PDB entry 8SFQ | electron microscopy, 3.50 A resolution | chains A and C of the 4 polymer chains in the assembly

[Chain A]
Molecule: CRISPR-associated endonuclease Cas12a
Organism: Acidaminococcus sp. BV3L6
Notes: EC 3.1.21.1, 4.6.1.22
Reference sequence: U2UMQ6 (CS12A_ACISB); numbering as in UniProt (aligned over 1-1307)
Amino-acid sequence (1311 residues; row label = number of the first residue in the row; numbers below 1 keep their minus sign (Gly-3 is residue -3)):
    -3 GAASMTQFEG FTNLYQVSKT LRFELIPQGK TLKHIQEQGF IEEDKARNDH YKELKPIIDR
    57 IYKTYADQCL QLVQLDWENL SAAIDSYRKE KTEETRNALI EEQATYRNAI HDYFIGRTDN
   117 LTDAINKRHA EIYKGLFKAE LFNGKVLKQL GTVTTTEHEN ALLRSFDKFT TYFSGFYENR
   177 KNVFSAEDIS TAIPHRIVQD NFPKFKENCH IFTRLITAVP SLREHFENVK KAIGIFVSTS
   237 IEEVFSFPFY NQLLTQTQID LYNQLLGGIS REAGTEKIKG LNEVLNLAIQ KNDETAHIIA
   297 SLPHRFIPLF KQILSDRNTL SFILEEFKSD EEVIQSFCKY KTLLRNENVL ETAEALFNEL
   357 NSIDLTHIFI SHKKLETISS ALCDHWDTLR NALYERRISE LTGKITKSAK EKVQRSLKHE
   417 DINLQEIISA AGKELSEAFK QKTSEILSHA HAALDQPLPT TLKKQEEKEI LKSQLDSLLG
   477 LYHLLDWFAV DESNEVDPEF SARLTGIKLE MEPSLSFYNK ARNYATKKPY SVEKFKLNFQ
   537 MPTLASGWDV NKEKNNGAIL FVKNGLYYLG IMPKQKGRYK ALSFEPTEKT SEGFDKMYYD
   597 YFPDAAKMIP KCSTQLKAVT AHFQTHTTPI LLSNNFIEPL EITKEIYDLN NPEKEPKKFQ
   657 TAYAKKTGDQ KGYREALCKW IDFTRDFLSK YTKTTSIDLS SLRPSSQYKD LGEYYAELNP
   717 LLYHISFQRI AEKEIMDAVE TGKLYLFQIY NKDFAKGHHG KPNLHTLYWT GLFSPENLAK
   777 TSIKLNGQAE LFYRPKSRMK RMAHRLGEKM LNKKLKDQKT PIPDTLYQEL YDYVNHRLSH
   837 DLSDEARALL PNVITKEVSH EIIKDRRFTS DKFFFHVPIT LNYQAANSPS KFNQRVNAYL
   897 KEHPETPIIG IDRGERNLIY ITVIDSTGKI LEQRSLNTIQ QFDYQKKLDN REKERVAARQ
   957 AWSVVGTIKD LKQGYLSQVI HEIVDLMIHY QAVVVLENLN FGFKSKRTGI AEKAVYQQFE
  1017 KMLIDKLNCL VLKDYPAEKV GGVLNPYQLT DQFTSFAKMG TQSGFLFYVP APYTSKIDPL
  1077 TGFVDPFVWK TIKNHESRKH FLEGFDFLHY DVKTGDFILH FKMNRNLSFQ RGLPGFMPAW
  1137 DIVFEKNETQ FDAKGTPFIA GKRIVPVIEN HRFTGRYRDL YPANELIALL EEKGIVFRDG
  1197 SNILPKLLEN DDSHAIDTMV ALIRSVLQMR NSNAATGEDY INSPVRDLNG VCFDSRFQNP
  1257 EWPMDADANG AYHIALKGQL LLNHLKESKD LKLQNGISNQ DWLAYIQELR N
Not modelled in the structure: -3 to 0, 398-402, 794-855
Construct notes: expression tag (-3 to 0)
UniProt features mapped onto this chain:
  - DNA-binding region: Pro599 to Lys607 (PAM-binding on target DNA), Lys780 to Gly783 (Target DNA), Arg951 to Lys968 (Target DNA), Ser1051 to Ala1053 (Target DNA)
  - region: Met1 to Gly35 (WED-I (OBD-I)), Gln941 to Ala957 (Bridge helix)
  - active site: His800 (For pre-crRNA processing), Lys809 (For pre-crRNA processing), Lys860 (For pre-crRNA processing), Asp908 (For DNase activity of RuvC domain), Glu993 (For DNase activity of RuvC domain), Arg1226 (For DNase activity of nuclease domain), Asp1263 (For DNase activity of RuvC domain)
  - binding site (crRNA): Tyr47 to Lys51, Asn175, Arg176, Lys307 to Leu310, Lys752 to His761, Met806 to Asn808
  - site: Arg18 (Binds crRNA), Thr167 (Binds PAM on target DNA), Arg192 (Binds crRNA), Trp382 (Binds crRNA-target DNA heteroduplex), Lys548 (Binds PAM on target DNA), Lys607 (Binds sequence-specific recognition of both target and non-target strand bases in PAM), His872 (Binds crRNA), Gln1014 (Binds target DNA)
  - mutagenesis: Thr167 (T167A: Wild-type to slightly improved guided indel formation), Arg176 (R176A: Decreased guided indel formation), Arg192 (R192A: Decreased guided indel formation), Trp382 (W382A: Nearly complete loss of guided indel formation), Lys548 (K548A: Decreased guided indel formation), Met604 (M604A: Decreased guided indel formation), Lys607 (K607A: Nearly complete loss of guided indel formation, probable loss of PAM recognition), Lys780 (K780A: Nearly complete loss of guided indel formation), Gly783 (G783P: Complete loss of guided indel formation), Asp908 (D908A: No longer provides resistance to plasmids or phage in E.coli; D908P: Complete loss of guided indel formation; neither DNA strand is cleaved in vitro), Arg951 (R951A: Nearly complete loss of guided indel formation), Arg955 (R955A: Partial loss of guided indel formation), 6 further mutagenesis entries in UniProt
Reported in the primary citation:
  - mutagenesis - F999A, R1003A: unchanged catalytic activity on 20-bp target
  - mutagenesis - F999A, R1003A (14-fold): decreased catalytic activity on 16-bp target
  - mutagenesis - R1003A: unchanged catalytic activity (TS cleavage of the 20-bp target)
  - mutagenesis - R1003A (7-fold): decreased catalytic activity (TS cleavage of the 16-bp target)

[Chain C]
Molecule: 56-nt DNA strand
Sequence (56 nucleotides; each row starts with the number of its first residue; numbers below 1 keep their minus sign (DA-11 is residue -11)):
   -11 AGCACAGTAG CTACTCCACA TGGCATTCCA CTTATCACTA AAAGATCGGA AGAGCG
Not modelled in the structure: -11 to 6, 41-44

[How chain A and chain C interact]
Residue-residue contacts (88):
  Asn178(A) - DC24(C)  hydrogen bond to the sugar
  Asp184(A) - DT23(C)  phosphate contact
  Ile185(A) - DT23(C)  phosphate contact
  Ser186(A) - DA22(C)  phosphate contact
  Ser186(A) - DT23(C)  hydrogen bond to the phosphate
  Gly263(A) - DC12(C)  phosphate contact
  Gly263(A) - DA13(C)  phosphate contact
  Gly264(A) - DA13(C)  sugar contact
  Ser266(A) - DA13(C)  sugar contact
  Lys273(A) - DG11(C)  base contact
  Lys273(A) - DC12(C)  base contact
  Asn278(A) - DG11(C)  phosphate contact
  Asn278(A) - DC12(C)  hydrogen bond to the phosphate
  Glu279(A) - DG11(C)  hydrogen bond to the base
  Asn282(A) - DG10(C)  hydrogen bond to the base
  Asn282(A) - DG11(C)  hydrogen bond to the sugar
  Gln286(A) - DG10(C)  base contact
  Arg301(A) - DC12(C)  salt bridge to the phosphate
  Arg313(A) - DT14(C)  salt bridge to the phosphate
  Thr315(A) - DT14(C)  phosphate contact
  Phe318(A) - DT14(C)  sugar contact
  Ile319(A) - DT14(C)  phosphate contact
  Ile319(A) - DT15(C)  phosphate contact
  Glu372(A) - DC7(C)  base contact
  Ser376(A) - DC7(C)  base contact
  Asp380(A) - DC7(C)  phosphate contact
  Trp382(A) - DC7(C)  base contact
  Arg518(A) - DT15(C)  base contact
  Asn519(A) - DT15(C)  hydrogen bond to the sugar
  Asn519(A) - DC16(C)  sugar contact
  Thr522(A) - DC16(C)  phosphate contact
  Thr522(A) - DC17(C)  sugar contact
  Lys523(A) - DC16(C)  phosphate contact
  Lys523(A) - DC17(C)  phosphate contact
  Lys524(A) - DC16(C)  phosphate contact
  Lys524(A) - DC17(C)  hydrogen bond to the phosphate
  Lys524(A) - DA18(C)  salt bridge to the phosphate
  Ser542(A) - DT27(C)  sugar contact
  Gly543(A) - DT27(C)  phosphate contact
  Gly543(A) - DA28(C)  phosphate contact
  Trp544(A) - DA28(C)  phosphate contact
  Asp545(A) - DA28(C)  phosphate contact
  Asn547(A) - DA29(C)  hydrogen bond to the phosphate
  Lys548(A) - DA28(C)  sugar contact
  Lys548(A) - DA29(C)  hydrogen bond to the base
  Tyr595(A) - DT27(C)  phosphate contact
  Tyr595(A) - DA28(C)  phosphate contact
  Tyr597(A) - DT27(C)  phosphate contact
  Tyr597(A) - DA28(C)  phosphate contact
  Pro599(A) - DA28(C)  sugar contact
  Lys603(A) - DT27(C)  hydrogen bond to the base
  Met604(A) - DT27(C)  base contact
  Met604(A) - DA28(C)  base contact
  Lys607(A) - DA28(C)  hydrogen bond to the base
  Lys607(A) - DA29(C)  hydrogen bond to the base
  Lys607(A) - DA30(C)  sugar contact
  Cys608(A) - DA29(C)  phosphate contact
  Leu612(A) - DA30(C)  phosphate contact
  Leu612(A) - DA31(C)  phosphate contact
  Lys613(A) - DA31(C)  hydrogen bond to the phosphate
  Lys613(A) - DG32(C)  salt bridge to the phosphate
  Asn631(A) - DA30(C)  phosphate contact
  Tyr687(A) - DA29(C)  sugar contact
  Tyr687(A) - DA30(C)  hydrogen bond to the phosphate
  Lys689(A) - DA29(C)  phosphate contact
  Lys780(A) - DT27(C)  salt bridge to the phosphate
  Asn782(A) - DC26(C)  sugar contact
  Asn782(A) - DT27(C)  phosphate contact
  Gly783(A) - DC26(C)  hydrogen bond to the phosphate
  Gly783(A) - DT27(C)  hydrogen bond to the phosphate
  Gln784(A) - DC26(C)  sugar contact
  Pro874(A) - DC26(C)  base contact
  Arg951(A) - DA18(C)  phosphate contact
  Arg951(A) - DC19(C)  salt bridge to the phosphate
  Val961(A) - DA18(C)  sugar contact
  Gly962(A) - DA18(C)  sugar contact
  Thr963(A) - DC19(C)  phosphate contact
  Ile964(A) - DC19(C)  hydrogen bond to the phosphate
  Lys965(A) - DC19(C)  hydrogen bond to the phosphate
  Lys965(A) - DT20(C)  salt bridge to the phosphate
  Gln1013(A) - DT20(C)  phosphate contact
  Gln1013(A) - DT21(C)  phosphate contact
  Gln1014(A) - DT20(C)  phosphate contact
  Ser1051(A) - DA22(C)  phosphate contact
  Ser1051(A) - DT23(C)  phosphate contact
  Phe1052(A) - DT21(C)  phosphate contact
  Phe1052(A) - DA22(C)  hydrogen bond to the phosphate
  Ala1053(A) - DA22(C)  hydrogen bond to the phosphate
Other interface residues (no listed pair), chain A (69 interface residues in all): Asn175, Asn259, Gln260, Leu283, Ser317, Glu322, Asn552, Ala614, Phe1049
Other interface residues (no listed pair), chain C (24 interface residues in all): DT9

[Overview]
69 residues of chain A and 24 residues of chain C are in contact, with 21 hydrogen bonds and 7 salt bridges.
Polar pairs include Glu279(A)-DG11(C), Asn282(A)-DG10(C) and Lys548(A)-DA29(C). The paper reports that F999A
and R1003A of chain A reduce catalytic activity on 16-bp target; R1003A of chain A reduces catalytic activity
(TS cleavage of the 16-bp target).
Here chain A is CRISPR-associated endonuclease Cas12a (Acidaminococcus sp. BV3L6) and chain C is a 56-nt DNA
strand. Entry 8SFQ (WT CRISPR-Cas12a post nontarget strand-cleavage with the the RuvC active site exposed) was
determined by electron microscopy, deposited together with 8SFH, 8SFI, 8SFJ, 8SFL, 8SFN, 8SFO, 8SFP and 8SFR.
